Entry 5XYX (X-ray diffraction, 2.61 A resolution); this record covers chain A.

Chain A:
Protein: Mitogen-activated protein kinase 14
Organism: Homo sapiens
Notes: EC 2.7.11.24
UniProtKB: Q16539 (MK14_HUMAN); residue numbers follow UniProt; this construct covers 1-360
Amino-acid sequence (380 residues; each row starts with the number of its first residue; numbers below 1 keep their minus sign (Met-19 is residue -19)):
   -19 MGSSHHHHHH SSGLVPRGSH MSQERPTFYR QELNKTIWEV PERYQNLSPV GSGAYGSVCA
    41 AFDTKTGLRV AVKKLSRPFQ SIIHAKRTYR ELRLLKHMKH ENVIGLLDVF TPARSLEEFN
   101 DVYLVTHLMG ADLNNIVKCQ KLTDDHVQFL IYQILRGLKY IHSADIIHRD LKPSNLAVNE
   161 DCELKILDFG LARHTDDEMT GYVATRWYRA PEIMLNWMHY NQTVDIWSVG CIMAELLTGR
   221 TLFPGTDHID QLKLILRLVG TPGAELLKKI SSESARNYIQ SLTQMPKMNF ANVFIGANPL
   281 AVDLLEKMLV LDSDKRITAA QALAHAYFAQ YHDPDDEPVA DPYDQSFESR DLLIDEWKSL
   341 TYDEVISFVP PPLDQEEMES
Not modelled in the structure: -19 to 3, 31-36, 118-121, 171-173, 354-360
Construct notes: expression tag (-19 to 0)
Ligand contacts: FTZ (N-(2-chloro-6-fluorobenzyl)-5-(furan-2-yl)-2H-1,2,4-triazol-3-amine): Val38, Ala51, Val52, Lys53, Glu71, Leu75, Ile84, Leu104, Thr106, His107, Leu108, Met109, Gly110, Ala111, Asp112, Ala157, Leu167, Asp168
Swiss-Prot annotation at these positions:
  - motif: Thr180 to Tyr182 (TXY)
  - active site: Asp168 (Proton acceptor)
  - binding site (ATP): Val30 to Val38, Lys53
  - modified residue: Ser2 (N-acetylserine), Thr16 (Phosphothreonine), Lys53 (N6-acetyllysine), Lys152 (N6-acetyllysine), Thr180 (Phosphothreonine), Tyr182 (Phosphotyrosine), Thr263 (Phosphothreonine), Tyr323 (Phosphotyrosine)

Summary:
Ligands of chain A: compound FTZ. Curated annotation (UniProt) lists active-site residue Asp168 and 10
ATP-binding residues.
Chain A is Mitogen-activated protein kinase 14 (Homo sapiens); the structure, The structure of p38 alpha in
complex with a triazol inhibitor, was determined by X-ray diffraction together with 5XYZ and 5XYY from the
same study.
